Entry 9C6M (X-ray diffraction, 2.60 A resolution); this record covers chains A and B of the 3 polymer chains in the assembly.

== Chain A (and B) ==
Name: RNA ligase1
Source organism: Yasminevirus sp. GU-2018
Notes: chain B of this document is another copy of the same molecule, construct and numbering; everything in this record applies to it too
Reference sequence: A0A5K0UB63 (A0A5K0UB63_9VIRU); numbering as in UniProt (aligned over 1-276)
Chain sequence (277 residues; numbered 0 to 276; the number before each row is that of its first residue; numbering starts at 0):
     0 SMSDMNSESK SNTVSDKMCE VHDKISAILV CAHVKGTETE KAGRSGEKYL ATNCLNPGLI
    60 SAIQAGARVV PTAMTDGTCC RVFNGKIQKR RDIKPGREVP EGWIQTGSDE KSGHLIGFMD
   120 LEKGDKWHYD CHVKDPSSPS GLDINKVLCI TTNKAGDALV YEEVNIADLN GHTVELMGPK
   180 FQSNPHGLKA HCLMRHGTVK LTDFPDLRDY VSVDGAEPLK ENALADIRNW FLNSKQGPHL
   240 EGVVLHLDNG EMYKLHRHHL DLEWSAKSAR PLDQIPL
Not modelled in the structure: 0-15, 34-46 (chain B: 0-13, 33-46, 108-110)
Differences from the reference sequence: expression tag (0); engineered mutation Mse-73 (Lys in A0A5K0UB63)
Modified positions: Mse-1, Mse-4, Mse-73 (selenomethionine); Mse-17, Mse-118, Mse-176, Mse-193, Mse-251 (selenomethionine; parent Met)
Residues lining bound ligands: ATP (adenosine-5'-triphosphate): Val-20, Asp-22, Lys-23, Ile-24, Thr-71, Ala-72, Mse-73, Thr-74, Cys-78, Arg-89, Glu-174, His-195, Gly-196, Val-243, His-245, Mse-251, Lys-253
From the paper describing this entry:
  - binding site for ATP: Arg-89, Glu-174, His-195, Lys-253

== Chain A / chain B interface ==
Pairs across the interface (26; chain A residue first):
  Ala-31(A) / Pro-135(B)  hydrophobic
  Val-33(A) / Pro-135(B)  hydrophobic
  Leu-49(A) / Lys-133(B)
  Arg-227(A) / Leu-147(B)
  Arg-227(A) / Glu-162(B)  salt bridge
  Phe-230(A) / Lys-188(B)
  Leu-231(A) / Tyr-160(B)
  Leu-231(A) / Lys-188(B)
  Asn-232(A) / Val-159(B)
  Asn-232(A) / Tyr-160(B)  hydrogen bond (side chain-backbone)
  Pro-237(A) / Lys-188(B)
  Arg-256(A) / Lys-188(B)
  Asp-260(A) / Asp-129(B)
  Asp-260(A) / Lys-133(B)  salt bridge
  Leu-261(A) / Lys-188(B)
  Leu-261(A) / Ala-189(B)  hydrophobic
  Glu-262(A) / Pro-178(B)
  Glu-262(A) / Lys-188(B)  hydrogen bond (backbone-backbone)
  Lys-266(A) / Ser-182(B)  hydrogen bond (side chain-backbone)
  Lys-266(A) / Gly-186(B)
  Lys-266(A) / Ala-265(B)
  Ser-267(A) / Gly-186(B)
  Ser-267(A) / Leu-187(B)
  Ser-267(A) / Lys-188(B)
  Arg-269(A) / Asp-272(B)  salt bridge
  Arg-269(A) / Gln-273(B)  hydrogen bond
Interface residues without a listed pair, chain A (17 interface residues in all): Thr-51, Asn-228
Interface residues without a listed pair, chain B (18 interface residues in all): His-131, Asn-183

== Overview ==
Chain A and chain B form an interface of 17 and 18 residues respectively, with 4 hydrogen bonds and 3 salt
bridges. Polar pairs include Arg-227(A)/Glu-162(B), Asp-260(A)/Lys-133(B) and Arg-269(A)/Asp-272(B). Bound to
chain A: ATP. From the paper: a binding site for ATP at Arg-89(A), Glu-174(A) and His-195(A) among others.
Chain A and chain B are both RNA ligase1 (Yasminevirus sp. GU-2018); the structure, Yasminevirus c12orf29, a
5' to 3' RNA ligase, K73M mutant, was determined by X-ray diffraction together with 9C6L from the same study.
